2R07 - chains 3 and 4 of the 4 polymer chains in the assembly; structure by X-ray diffraction, 3.00 A resolution.

Chain 3:
Molecule: Human rhinovirus 14 coat protein (subunit VP3)
Organism: Human rhinovirus 14
UniProtKB: P03303 (POLG_HRV14); residues 1-236 here correspond to UniProt positions 331-566 (UniProt number = residue number + 330)
Sequence (236 residues; row label = number of the first residue in the row):
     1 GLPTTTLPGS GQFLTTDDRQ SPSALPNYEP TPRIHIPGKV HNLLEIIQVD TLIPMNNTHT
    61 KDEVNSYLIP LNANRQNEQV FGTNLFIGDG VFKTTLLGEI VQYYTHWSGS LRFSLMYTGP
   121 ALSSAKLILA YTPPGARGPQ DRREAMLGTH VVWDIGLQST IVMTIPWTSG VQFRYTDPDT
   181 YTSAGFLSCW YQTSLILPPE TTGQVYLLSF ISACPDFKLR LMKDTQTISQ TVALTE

Chain 4:
Molecule: Human rhinovirus 14 coat protein (subunit VP4)
Organism: Human rhinovirus 14
UniProtKB: P03303 (POLG_HRV14); numbering as in UniProt (aligned over 1-68)
Sequence (68 residues; numbered 1 to 68; the number before each row is that of its first residue):
     1 GAQVSTQKSG SHENQNILTN GSNQTFTVIN YYKDAASTSS AGQSLSMDPS KFTEPVKDLM
    61 LKGAPALN
Not modelled in the structure: 1-28

Chain 3 / chain 4 interface:
Residue-residue contacts (32):
  Asp-18(3) / Ser-39(4)
  Asp-18(3) / Ser-40(4)  hydrogen bond (side chain-backbone)
  Arg-19(3) / Ser-39(4)
  Gln-20(3) / Ile-29(4)
  Gln-20(3) / Asn-30(4)  hydrogen bond
  Gln-20(3) / Tyr-31(4)
  Gln-20(3) / Tyr-32(4)
  Gln-20(3) / Ser-37(4)
  Ser-21(3) / Tyr-32(4)
  Ser-21(3) / Ser-37(4)  hydrogen bond (backbone-side chain)
  Pro-22(3) / Tyr-32(4)
  Ser-23(3) / Asp-34(4)
  Ser-23(3) / Ser-37(4)
  Pro-26(3) / Asp-34(4)
  Asn-27(3) / Asp-34(4)  hydrogen bond (backbone-side chain)
  Gly-38(3) / Phe-52(4)
  Lys-39(3) / Lys-51(4)  hydrogen bond (backbone-side chain)
  Lys-39(3) / Phe-52(4)
  Val-40(3) / Phe-52(4)  hydrophobic
  His-41(3) / Ser-44(4)
  His-41(3) / Ser-46(4)
  His-41(3) / Met-47(4)
  Asn-42(3) / Met-47(4)
  Glu-45(3) / Met-47(4)
  Glu-45(3) / Asp-48(4)  hydrogen bond (side chain-backbone)
  Glu-45(3) / Pro-49(4)
  Gln-48(3) / Thr-53(4)
  Val-49(3) / Phe-52(4)  hydrophobic
  Val-49(3) / Thr-53(4)
  Gln-158(3) / Pro-65(4)
  Gln-158(3) / Ala-66(4)  hydrogen bond (side chain-backbone)
  Gln-158(3) / Leu-67(4)  hydrogen bond (side chain-backbone)
Also at the interface, not in a pair above, chain 3 (20 interface residues in all): Leu-25, Leu-44, Leu-157
Also at the interface, not in a pair above, chain 4 (21 interface residues in all): Thr-38, Gln-43

In short:
20 residues of chain 3 and 21 residues of chain 4 are in contact, with 8 hydrogen bonds. Among the polar pairs
are Asp-18(3)/Ser-40(4), Gln-20(3)/Asn-30(4) and Ser-21(3)/Ser-37(4).
Here chain 3 is Human rhinovirus 14 coat protein (subunit VP3) and chain 4 is Human rhinovirus 14 coat protein
(subunit VP4), both from Human rhinovirus 14. Entry 2R07 (Structural analysis of antiviral agents that
interact with the capsid of human rhinoviruses) was determined by X-ray diffraction (same publication as 1R08,
2R04, 2R06, 2RM2, 2RR1, 2RS1, 2RS3 and 2RS5).
